Entry 4KIE (X-ray diffraction, 1.70 A resolution); this record covers chain A.

Chain A:
Name: Cyclic di-GMP phosphodiesterase YahA
From: Escherichia coli
Notes: EC 3.1.4.-; fragment: EAL domain containing residues 96-372
UniProtKB: P21514 (YAHA_ECOLI); residues 96-362 here = UniProt positions 96-362
Chain sequence (279 residues; row label = number of the first residue in the row):
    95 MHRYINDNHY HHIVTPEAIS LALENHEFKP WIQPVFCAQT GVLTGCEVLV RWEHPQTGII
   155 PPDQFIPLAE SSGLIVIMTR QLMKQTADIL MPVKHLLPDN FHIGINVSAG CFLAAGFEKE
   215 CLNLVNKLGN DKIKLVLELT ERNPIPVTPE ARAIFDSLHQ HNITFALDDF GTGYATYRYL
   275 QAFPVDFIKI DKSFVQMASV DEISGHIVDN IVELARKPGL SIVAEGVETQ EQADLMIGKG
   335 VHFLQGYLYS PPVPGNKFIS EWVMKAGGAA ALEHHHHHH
Not modelled in the structure: 95-97, 359-373
Differences from the reference sequence: initiating methionine (95); expression tag (363-373)
Disulfides: Cys-131 forms a disulfide with the same residue of a neighbouring copy of this chain
UniProt features mapped onto this chain:
  - binding site (substrate): Gln-127, Val-144, Arg-145, Asn-200, Asp-262, Lys-286, Glu-319 to Glu-322, Tyr-341
  - binding site (Mg(2+)): Glu-141, Asn-200, Glu-232, Asp-262
  - mutagenesis: Phe-206 (F206S: Increases catalytic activity), Phe-249 (F249L: Increases catalytic activity), Asp-263 (D263N: Loss of activity), Ser-298 (S298W: Slow monomer-dimer exchange. Equilibrium largely on the monomeric side, in particular in the presence of substrate. Strong decrease in activity), Gly-299 (G299S: Increases catalytic activity)
From the paper describing this entry:
  - self-association interface (contacts with another copy of this molecule); pairs are residue here / residue on that copy: Cys-131/Cys-131 (disulfide)
  - interface hot spots (mutagenesis) - S298W: decreased binding to chain B
  - mutagenesis - S298W: decreased catalytic activity
  - catalytic residues: Asp-263 (proposed by the authors, not directly observed)

In short:
UniProt lists 11 substrate-binding residues, 4 Mg2+-binding residues and 5 mutagenesis sites. The paper
reports the catalytic residue Asp-263; S298W reduces binding to chain B.
Chain A is Cyclic di-GMP phosphodiesterase YahA (Escherichia coli); the structure, Crystal structure of the
EAL domain of c-di-GMP specific phosphodiesterase YahA, was determined by X-ray diffraction together with 4LJ3
and 4LYK from the same study.
